Entry 6QWP (X-ray diffraction, 3.40 A resolution); this record covers chains K and L of the 13 polymer chains in the assembly.

[Chain K (and L)]
Molecule: Portal protein
Organism: Enterobacteria phage T7
Notes: chain L of this document is another copy of the same molecule, construct and numbering; everything in this record applies to it too
UniProt: P03728 (PORTL_BPT7); residue numbers follow UniProt; this construct covers 1-536
Chain sequence (547 residues; each row starts with the number of its first residue):
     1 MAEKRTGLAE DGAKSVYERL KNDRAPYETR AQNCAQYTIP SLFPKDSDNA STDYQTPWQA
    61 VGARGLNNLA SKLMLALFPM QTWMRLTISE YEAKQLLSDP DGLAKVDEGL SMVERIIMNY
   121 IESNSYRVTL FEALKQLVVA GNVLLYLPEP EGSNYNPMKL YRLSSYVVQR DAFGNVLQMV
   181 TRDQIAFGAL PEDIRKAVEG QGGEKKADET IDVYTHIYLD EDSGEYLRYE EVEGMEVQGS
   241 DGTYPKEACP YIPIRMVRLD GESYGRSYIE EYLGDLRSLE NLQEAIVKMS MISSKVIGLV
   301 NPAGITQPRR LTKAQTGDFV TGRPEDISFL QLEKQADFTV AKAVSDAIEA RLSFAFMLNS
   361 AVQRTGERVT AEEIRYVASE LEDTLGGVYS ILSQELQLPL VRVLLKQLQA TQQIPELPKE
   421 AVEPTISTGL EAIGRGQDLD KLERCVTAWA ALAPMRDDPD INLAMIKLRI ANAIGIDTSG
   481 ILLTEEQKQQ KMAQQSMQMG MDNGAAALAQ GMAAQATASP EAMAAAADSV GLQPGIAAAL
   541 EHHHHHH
Disordered / not traced: 1-2, 49-54, 495-547
Differences from the reference sequence: expression tag (537-547)

[How chain K and chain L interact]
Contacting residue pairs (183):
  Ile39(K) - Glu271(L)
  Ser41(K) - Arg266(L)
  Ser41(K) - Glu270(L)
  Thr56(K) - Gly274(L)  hydrogen bond (side chain-backbone)
  Pro57(K) - Gly274(L)
  Trp58(K) - Asp275(L)
  Gln59(K) - Asp275(L)
  Ala60(K) - Tyr272(L)  hydrophobic
  Ala60(K) - Asp275(L)  hydrogen bond (backbone-side chain)
  Val61(K) - Arg351(L)
  Ala63(K) - Glu271(L)
  Ala63(K) - Tyr272(L)  hydrophobic
  Arg64(K) - Tyr272(L)
  Arg64(K) - Phe354(L)
  Arg64(K) - Ala355(L)
  Arg64(K) - Glu380(L)  salt bridge
  Asn67(K) - Tyr268(L)
  Asn67(K) - Glu271(L)  hydrogen bond
  Asn67(K) - Tyr272(L)  hydrogen bond
  Asn68(K) - Glu380(L)
  Asn68(K) - Thr384(L)
  Ser71(K) - Gly387(L)
  Lys72(K) - Asp383(L)  salt bridge
  Met74(K) - Ser390(L)
  Leu75(K) - Asp383(L)
  Met80(K) - Tyr389(L)  hydrophobic
  Met80(K) - Ser390(L)
  Met80(K) - Ser393(L)
  Gln81(K) - Gln437(L)
  Arg85(K) - Asn472(L)
  Met112(K) - Glu90(L)
  Arg115(K) - Glu90(L)  salt bridge
  Ile116(K) - Glu90(L)
  Asn119(K) - Thr425(L)
  Glu122(K) - Gln394(L)  hydrogen bond (backbone-side chain)
  Ser125(K) - Gln394(L)
  Tyr126(K) - Gln394(L)  hydrogen bond (backbone-side chain)
  Arg127(K) - Ser390(L)
  Arg127(K) - Gln394(L)  hydrogen bond (backbone-side chain)
  Val128(K) - Arg258(L)
  Val128(K) - Ile391(L)  hydrophobic
  Val128(K) - Gln394(L)  hydrogen bond (backbone-side chain)
  Val128(K) - Glu395(L)
  Thr129(K) - Arg258(L)
  Thr129(K) - Asp260(L)
  Phe131(K) - Ile391(L)  hydrophobic
  Glu132(K) - Arg258(L)
  Glu132(K) - Leu259(L)
  Glu132(K) - Asp260(L)  hydrogen bond (side chain-backbone)
  Lys135(K) - Val257(L)
  Lys135(K) - Glu271(L)  salt bridge
  Tyr146(K) - Phe173(L)  hydrophobic
  Pro148(K) - Phe173(L)  hydrophobic
  Asn154(K) - Glu247(L)
  Tyr155(K) - Glu247(L)  hydrogen bond (backbone-side chain)
  Tyr155(K) - Arg258(L)
  Lys159(K) - Ala172(L)
  Lys159(K) - Phe173(L)
  Lys159(K) - Asp260(L)
  Leu160(K) - Asp260(L)  hydrogen bond (backbone-side chain)
  Arg162(K) - Leu259(L)
  Ala189(K) - Leu177(L)
  Glu192(K) - Glu221(L)
  Arg195(K) - Glu221(L)  salt bridge
  Ala207(K) - Arg19(L)
  Asp208(K) - Arg19(L)
  Gln283(K) - Arg351(L)
  Ile286(K) - Val344(L)  hydrophobic
  Val287(K) - Ser278(L)
  Ser290(K) - Leu282(L)
  Ser290(K) - Ala341(L)
  Ser290(K) - Val344(L)
  Met291(K) - Asn281(L)
  Met291(K) - Leu282(L)  hydrophobic
  Ser293(K) - Lys334(L)  hydrogen bond (backbone-side chain)
  Ser293(K) - Asp337(L)  hydrogen bond (side chain-backbone)
  Ser293(K) - Val340(L)
  Ser294(K) - Ala285(L)
  Ser294(K) - Met289(L)
  Ser294(K) - Ala341(L)
  Lys295(K) - Lys334(L)  hydrogen bond (backbone-side chain)
  Val296(K) - Leu332(L)  hydrophobic
  Val296(K) - Lys334(L)
  Ile305(K) - Pro302(L)  hydrophobic
  Leu311(K) - Ile297(L)
  Ala314(K) - Lys295(L)  hydrogen bond (backbone-side chain)
  Ala314(K) - Ile297(L)  hydrophobic
  Thr316(K) - Lys295(L)
  Thr316(K) - Val296(L)  hydrogen bond (side chain-backbone)
  Gly317(K) - Val296(L)  hydrogen bond (backbone-backbone)
  Asp318(K) - Val296(L)
  Asp318(K) - Ile297(L)
  Asp318(K) - Gly298(L)  hydrogen bond (backbone-backbone)
  Phe319(K) - Gly298(L)
  Phe319(K) - Pro308(L)  hydrophobic
  Phe319(K) - Leu311(L)  hydrophobic
  Phe319(K) - Thr312(L)
  Phe319(K) - Ile327(L)  hydrophobic
  Phe319(K) - Phe329(L)  hydrophobic
  Val320(K) - Gly298(L)  hydrogen bond (backbone-backbone)
  Val320(K) - Leu299(L)
  Val320(K) - Val300(L)  hydrogen bond (backbone-backbone)
  Thr321(K) - Val300(L)
  Thr321(K) - Pro302(L)
  Gly322(K) - Leu299(L)
  Gly322(K) - Val300(L)  hydrogen bond (backbone-backbone)
  Gly322(K) - Asn301(L)  hydrogen bond (backbone-backbone)
  Arg323(K) - Leu299(L)
  Arg323(K) - Asn301(L)
  Pro324(K) - Leu299(L)
  Pro324(K) - Ser328(L)
  Phe329(K) - Leu330(L)  hydrophobic
  Phe329(K) - Gln331(L)
  Phe329(K) - Leu332(L)  hydrophobic
  Leu330(K) - Lys334(L)
  Gln331(K) - Leu332(L)  hydrogen bond (side chain-backbone)
  Gln331(K) - Glu333(L)  hydrogen bond (side chain-backbone)
  Gln331(K) - Lys334(L)
  Gln331(K) - Asp337(L)
  Leu332(K) - Asp337(L)  hydrogen bond (backbone-side chain)
  Glu333(K) - Asp337(L)  hydrogen bond (backbone-side chain)
  Gln335(K) - Ala336(L)
  Gln335(K) - Thr339(L)
  Gln335(K) - Val340(L)
  Phe338(K) - Val340(L)  hydrophobic
  Phe338(K) - Val344(L)  hydrophobic
  Glu349(K) - Arg351(L)  salt bridge
  Leu358(K) - Glu380(L)
  Asn359(K) - Tyr376(L)
  Asn359(K) - Glu380(L)  hydrogen bond (backbone-side chain)
  Ser360(K) - Glu380(L)  hydrogen bond
  Val362(K) - Tyr376(L)  hydrophobic
  Gln363(K) - Arg364(L)
  Gln363(K) - Glu373(L)
  Gln363(K) - Val377(L)
  Arg364(K) - Arg364(L)
  Thr365(K) - Arg364(L)
  Thr365(K) - Glu367(L)
  Gly366(K) - Glu367(L)
  Glu367(K) - Glu367(L)  hydrogen bond (backbone-side chain)
  Arg368(K) - Arg368(L)
  Val369(K) - Arg364(L)
  Val369(K) - Thr370(L)
  Val369(K) - Glu373(L)
  Ala371(K) - Glu372(L)
  Ile374(K) - Glu373(L)
  Ala378(K) - Tyr376(L)
  Leu381(K) - Tyr376(L)
  Pro415(K) - Lys94(L)
  Ile433(K) - Lys441(L)
  Gly434(K) - Arg444(L)  hydrogen bond (backbone-side chain)
  Gly434(K) - Ala473(L)
  Gly434(K) - Ile474(L)
  Arg435(K) - Arg444(L)
  Leu439(K) - Ala473(L)
  Leu439(K) - Ile474(L)  hydrophobic
  Leu442(K) - Arg469(L)
  Leu442(K) - Ile470(L)
  Glu443(K) - Ala448(L)
  Val446(K) - Ala451(L)
  Val446(K) - Met455(L)
  Trp449(K) - Met455(L)  hydrophobic
  Trp449(K) - Ile461(L)  hydrophobic
  Trp449(K) - Ile466(L)  hydrophobic
  Ala450(K) - Met455(L)
  Ala464(K) - Asp460(L)
  Lys467(K) - Pro459(L)
  Lys467(K) - Ile461(L)
  Ile476(K) - Arg469(L)
  Asp477(K) - Arg469(L)  salt bridge
  Thr478(K) - Arg469(L)
  Ser479(K) - Arg469(L)  hydrogen bond (backbone-side chain)
  Gly480(K) - Asn462(L)  hydrogen bond (backbone-side chain)
  Gly480(K) - Met465(L)
  Ile481(K) - Ile461(L)
  Ile481(K) - Asn462(L)
  Ile481(K) - Arg469(L)
  Leu482(K) - Asp460(L)
  Leu483(K) - Asp458(L)
  Leu483(K) - Asp460(L)  hydrogen bond (backbone-backbone)
  Leu483(K) - Asn462(L)
  Lys488(K) - Asp460(L)
  Lys491(K) - Lys488(L)
Other interface residues (no listed pair), chain K (126 interface residues in all): Ser123, Met158, Asp183, Ile185, Ala186, Met289, Ile292, Thr306, Thr312, Gln315, Ile327, Asp438, Ala453, Arg456, Leu463, Gln487
Other interface residues (no listed pair), chain L (105 interface residues in all): Gln169, Arg170, Asn175, Leu273, Ile292, Ser294, Ala343, Ile348, Ala361, Val362, Ser379, Gly386, Arg402, Leu452, Pro454

[Summary]
Chain K and chain L form an interface of 126 and 105 residues respectively, with 33 hydrogen bonds and 7 salt
bridges. Among the polar pairs are Arg64(K)-Glu380(L), Lys72(K)-Asp383(L) and Arg115(K)-Glu90(L).
Chain K and chain L are both Portal protein (Enterobacteria phage T7); the structure, Crystal structure of T7
bacteriophage portal protein, 13mer, closed valve, was determined by X-ray diffraction, deposited together
with 6QX5, 6QXM and 6R21.
